PDB entry 9BYT | electron microscopy, 3.52 A resolution | chains A and B of the 4 polymer chains in the assembly

Chain A (and B):
Protein: Ribonucleoside-diphosphate reductase subunit alpha
From: Bacillus subtilis
Notes: EC 1.17.4.1; chain B of this document is another copy of the same molecule, construct and numbering; everything in this record applies to it too
UniProtKB: P50620 (RIR1_BACSU); residues 1-700 here = UniProt positions 1-700
Chain sequence (700 residues; row label = number of the first residue in the row):
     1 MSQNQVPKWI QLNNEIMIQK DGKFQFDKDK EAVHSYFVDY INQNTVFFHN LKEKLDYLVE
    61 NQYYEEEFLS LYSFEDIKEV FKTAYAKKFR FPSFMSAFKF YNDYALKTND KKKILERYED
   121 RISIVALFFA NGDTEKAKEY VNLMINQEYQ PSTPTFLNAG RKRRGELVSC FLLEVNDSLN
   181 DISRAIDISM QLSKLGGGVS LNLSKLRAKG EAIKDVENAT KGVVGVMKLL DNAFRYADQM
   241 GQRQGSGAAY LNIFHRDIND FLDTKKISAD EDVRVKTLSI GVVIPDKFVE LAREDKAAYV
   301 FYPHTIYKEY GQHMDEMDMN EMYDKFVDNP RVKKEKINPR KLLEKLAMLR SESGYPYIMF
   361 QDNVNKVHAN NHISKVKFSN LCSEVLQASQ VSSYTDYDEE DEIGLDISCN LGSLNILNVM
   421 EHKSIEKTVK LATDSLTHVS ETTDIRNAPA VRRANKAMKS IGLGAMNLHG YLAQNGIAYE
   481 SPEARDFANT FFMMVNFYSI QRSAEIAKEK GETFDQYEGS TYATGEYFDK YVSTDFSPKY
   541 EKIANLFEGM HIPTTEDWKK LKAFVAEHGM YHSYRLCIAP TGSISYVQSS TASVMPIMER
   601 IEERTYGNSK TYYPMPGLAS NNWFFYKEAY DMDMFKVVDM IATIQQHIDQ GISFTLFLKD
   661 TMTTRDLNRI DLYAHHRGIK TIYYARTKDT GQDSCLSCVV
Disordered / not traced: 1-5, 689-700
Small-molecule neighbours:
  - ATP (adenosine-5'-triphosphate): Val33, His34, Phe37, Asn42, Phe89, Arg90, Phe91, Arg117
  - GDP (guanosine-5'-diphosphate): Val46, Phe47, Phe48, His49, Asn50, Leu51, Lys54, Lys78, Phe81, Lys82, Tyr85, Asp120
  - dTTP (TTP), molecule 1: Asp177, Ser178, Leu179, Ile182, Leu206, Arg207, Ala212, Ile213, Lys214, Ala219, Thr220, Lys221, His304
  - dTTP (TTP), molecule 2: Lys194, Tyr236, Ala237, Asp238, Met240
Swiss-Prot annotation at these positions:
  - active site: Asn380 (Proton acceptor), Cys382 (Cysteine radical intermediate), Glu384 (Proton acceptor)
  - binding site (substrate): Thr153, Ser169, Cys170, Gly198, Asn380 to Glu384, Pro580 to Ile584
  - site: Cys170 (Important for hydrogen atom transfer), Asp177 (Allosteric effector binding), Arg207 (Allosteric effector binding), Cys409 (Important for hydrogen atom transfer), Tyr683 (Important for electron transfer), Tyr684 (Important for electron transfer), Cys695 (Interacts with thioredoxin/glutaredoxin), Cys698 (Interacts with thioredoxin/glutaredoxin)
  - mutagenesis: His255 (H255Y: In ts-A 73; temperature-sensitive lethal mutation)
Reported in the primary citation:
  - catalytic residues: Cys382, Tyr684 (citing earlier work)

Chain A / chain B interface:
Residue-residue contacts (59):
  Leu179(A) with Met190(B); Gln191(B); Lys194(B); Tyr236(B), hydrophobic
  Asn180(A) with Gln191(B), hydrogen bond; Asn447(B)
  Ile182(A) with Tyr236(B)
  Ser183(A) with Asp187(B), hydrogen bond; Met190(B)
  Arg184(A) with Arg184(B)
  Asp187(A) with Ser183(B), hydrogen bond
  Met190(A) with Leu179(B); Leu229(B), hydrophobic
  Gln191(A) with Leu179(B); Asn180(B), hydrogen bond
  Lys194(A) with Leu179(B)
  Ile213(A) with Met240(B), hydrophobic
  Val216(A) with Met240(B), hydrophobic
  Ala219(A) with Met240(B), hydrophobic
  Lys221(A) with Arg235(B), hydrogen bond (side chain-backbone); Tyr236(B); Asp238(B), salt bridge
  Gly225(A) with Tyr236(B)
  Val226(A) with Tyr236(B)
  Lys228(A) with Asn232(B)
  Leu229(A) with Asn232(B); Ala233(B); Tyr236(B), hydrophobic
  Asn232(A) with Lys228(B); Leu229(B); Asn232(B), hydrogen bond
  Ala233(A) with Leu229(B), hydrophobic
  Arg235(A) with Lys221(B)
  Tyr236(A) with Ile182(B); Lys221(B); Gly225(B); Val226(B); Leu229(B), hydrophobic
  Asp238(A) with Lys221(B), salt bridge
  Met240(A) with Ile213(B), hydrophobic; Ala219(B)
  Gly241(A) with Ala219(B)
  Asp396(A) with Arg446(B); Asn447(B), hydrogen bond
  Tyr397(A) with Asp401(B), hydrogen bond; Ile403(B); Arg446(B), hydrogen bond (backbone-backbone); Asn447(B); Pro449(B), hydrophobic
  Asp398(A) with Arg452(B), salt bridge
  Asp401(A) with Tyr397(B), hydrogen bond
  Ile403(A) with Tyr397(B)
  Arg446(A) with Asp396(B); Tyr397(B), hydrogen bond (backbone-backbone)
  Asn447(A) with Asn180(B), hydrogen bond; Asp396(B), hydrogen bond; Tyr397(B), hydrogen bond (side chain-backbone)
  Pro449(A) with Tyr397(B), hydrophobic
  Arg452(A) with Asp398(B), salt bridge
Also at the interface, not in a pair above, chain A (38 interface residues in all): Ile186, Asn218, Gly222, Gln242, Tyr394
Also at the interface, not in a pair above, chain B (37 interface residues in all): Arg163, Ile186, Lys214, Val216, Asn218, Gly222

In short:
38 residues of chain A face 37 of chain B across their interface; the contacts include 14 hydrogen bonds and 4
salt bridges. Polar pairs include Lys221(A)-Asp238(B), Asp398(A)-Arg452(B) and Asn180(A)-Gln191(B). Chain A
binds ATP, GDP and dTTP. The paper reports catalytic residues Cys382(A) and Tyr684(A).
Both chains are Ribonucleoside-diphosphate reductase subunit alpha (Bacillus subtilis). Entry 9BYT (Class 1
model for turnover condition of Bacillus subtilis ribonucleotide reductase complex) was determined by electron
microscopy, deposited together with 9BW3, 9BWX, 9BX2, 9BX3, 9BX6, 9BX8 and 39 further entries.
